7G8V - chains A and B; structure by X-ray diffraction, 1.45 A resolution.

# Chain A
Protein: Transforming protein RhoA
Source organism: Homo sapiens
Notes: EC 3.6.5.2
UniProtKB: P61586 (RHOA_HUMAN); residues 1-184 here = UniProt positions 1-184
Amino-acid sequence (185 residues; each row starts with the number of its first residue; numbering starts at 0):
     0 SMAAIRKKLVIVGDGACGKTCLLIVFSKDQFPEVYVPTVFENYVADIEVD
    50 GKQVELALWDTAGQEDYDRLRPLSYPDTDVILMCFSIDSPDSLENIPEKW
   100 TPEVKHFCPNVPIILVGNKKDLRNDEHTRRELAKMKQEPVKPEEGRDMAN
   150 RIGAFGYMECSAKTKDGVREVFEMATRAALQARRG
Disordered / not traced: 0-2, 181-184
Sequence notes: expression tag (0)
UniProt features mapped onto this chain:
  - region: A61 to D78 (Switch II region)
  - motif: Y34 to Y42 (Effector region)
  - binding site (GTP): G12 to T19, F30 to T37, D59 to Q63, N117 to D120, S160 to K162
  - modified residue: Y34 (Microbial infection: O-AMP-tyrosine), T37 (Microbial infection: O-AMP-threonine), N41 (Microbial infection: ADP-ribosylasparagine), Q63 (5-glutamyl serotonin)
  - glycosylation: Y34 (Microbial infection: O-linked (GlcNAc) tyrosine), T37 (Microbial infection: O-alpha-linked (GlcNAc) threonine)
  - cross-link: K135 (Glycyl lysine isopeptide (Lys-Gly) (interchain with G-Cter in ubiquitin))
Residues lining bound ligands: Z133716556 (Z3H; N-[(4R)-3,4-dihydro-2H-1-benzopyran-4-yl]methanesulfonamide): D67, R70, E97, K98, P101, E102, H105, F106

# Chain B
Protein: Rho guanine nucleotide exchange factor 2
Source organism: Homo sapiens
UniProtKB: Q92974 (ARHG2_HUMAN); numbering as in UniProt (aligned over 206-448)
Amino-acid sequence (245 residues; row label = number of the first residue in the row):
   204 SMEMDEKDFAADSWSLAVDSSFLQQHKKEVMKQQDVIYELIQTELHHVRT
   254 LKIMTRLFRTGMLEELHLEPGVVQGLFPCVDELSDIHTRFLSQLLERRRQ
   304 ALCPGSTRNFVIHRLGDLLISQFSGPSAEQMCKTYSEFCSRHSKALKLYK
   354 ELYARDKRFQQFIRKVTRPAVLKRHGVQECILLVTQRITKYPLLISRILQ
   404 HSHGIEEERQDLTTALGLVKELLSNVDEGIYQLEKGARLQEIYNR
Sequence notes: expression tag (204-205)
UniProt features mapped onto this chain:
  - modified residue: K353 (N6-acetyllysine)

# How chain A and chain B interact
Residue-residue contacts - 60 pairs, chain A then chain B:
  R5(A) with K376(B); E382(B), salt bridge
  V33(A) with S216(B); S218(B)
  Y34(A) with D215(B); S216(B); D238(B); V239(B); E242(B), hydrogen bond; R400(B), hydrogen bond
  V35(A) with R400(B), hydrogen bond (backbone-side chain)
  P36(A) with E242(B); R400(B)
  T37(A) with V239(B); E242(B), hydrogen bond; L396(B); L397(B); R400(B), hydrogen bond
  V38(A) with E242(B), hydrogen bond (backbone-side chain); K393(B)
  F39(A) with K393(B), hydrogen bond (backbone-side chain)
  E40(A) with T246(B); H249(B), salt bridge; L386(B)
  N41(A) with R377(B), hydrogen bond (side chain-backbone); L386(B)
  Y42(A) with R377(B)
  V43(A) with K376(B)
  D45(A) with K376(B), salt bridge
  E54(A) with K376(B), salt bridge
  W58(A) with E382(B); L385(B), hydrophobic; L386(B), hydrophobic; Q389(B)
  D59(A) with Q389(B), hydrogen bond (backbone-side chain)
  A61(A) with L396(B)
  G62(A) with T392(B); L396(B)
  Q63(A) with Q389(B); T392(B)
  Y66(A) with T392(B); L426(B); S427(B); D430(B)
  D67(A) with D430(B), hydrogen bond (backbone-side chain)
  R68(A) with D430(B), salt bridge; E431(B)
  L69(A) with C342(B), hydrophobic; D430(B), hydrogen bond (backbone-side chain); I433(B), hydrophobic
  L72(A) with C342(B); H345(B), hydrogen bond (backbone-side chain); S346(B); L385(B); T388(B); Q435(B)
  S73(A) with L385(B); Q389(B), hydrogen bond
  P75(A) with L349(B), hydrophobic
  D76(A) with K353(B), salt bridge
Interface residues without a listed pair, chain A (29 interface residues in all): K7, K27
Interface residues without a listed pair, chain B (36 interface residues in all): L219, Q381, I391, K423, V429

# In short
The interface between chain A and chain B involves 29 residues on one side and 36 on the other; the contacts
include 13 hydrogen bonds and 6 salt bridges. Polar pairs include R5(A)-E382(B), E40(A)-H249(B) and
D45(A)-K376(B). Chain A binds Z133716556.
Here chain A is Transforming protein RhoA and chain B is Rho guanine nucleotide exchange factor 2, both from
Homo sapiens. Entry 7G8V (ARHGEF2 PanDDA analysis group deposition -- ARHGEF2 and RhoA in complex with
Z133716556) was determined by X-ray diffraction.
